PDB entry 8EFY | electron microscopy, 3.16 A resolution | chains D and E of the 16 polymer chains in the assembly

== Chain D (and E) ==
Protein: Holliday junction ATP-dependent DNA helicase RuvB
Source organism: Thermus thermophilus HB8
Notes: EC 3.6.4.12; chain E of this document is another copy of the same molecule, construct and numbering; everything in this record applies to it too
Reference sequence: Q5SL87 (RUVB_THET8); numbering as in UniProt (aligned over 1-324)
Amino-acid sequence (324 residues; row label = number of the first residue in the row):
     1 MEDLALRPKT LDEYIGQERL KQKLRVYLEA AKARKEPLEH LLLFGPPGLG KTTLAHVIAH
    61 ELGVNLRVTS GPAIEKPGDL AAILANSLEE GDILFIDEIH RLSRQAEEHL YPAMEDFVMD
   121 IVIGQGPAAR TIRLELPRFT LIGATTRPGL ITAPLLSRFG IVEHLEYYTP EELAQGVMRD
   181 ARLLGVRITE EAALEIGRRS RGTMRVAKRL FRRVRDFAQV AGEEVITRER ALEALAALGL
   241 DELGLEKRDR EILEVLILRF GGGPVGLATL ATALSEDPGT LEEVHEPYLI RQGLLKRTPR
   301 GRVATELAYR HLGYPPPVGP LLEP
Unresolved in the structure: 1-6, 75-76, 318-324 (chain E: 1-5, 123-125, 318-324)
Residues lining bound ligands: ATP-gamma-S (AGS; phosphothiophosphoric acid-adenylate ester): Arg7, Pro8, Tyr14, Ile15, Pro46, Pro47, Gly48, Leu49, Gly50, Lys51, Thr52, Thr53, Tyr168, Arg179, Met204, Arg205, Lys208
Swiss-Prot annotation at these positions:
  - binding site (ATP): Tyr14, Ile15, Gly48, Lys51, Thr52, Thr53, Asp97, Thr146, Tyr168, Arg205
  - binding site (Mg(2+)): Thr52
  - binding site (DNA): Arg297, Arg302
  - mutagenesis: Tyr309 (Y309R: Suitable for crystallization)
Reported in the primary citation:
  - catalytic residues: Glu115, Asp116 (proposed by the authors, not directly observed)

== How chain D and chain E interact ==
Residue-residue contacts (42; chain D residue first):
  Gln22(D) with Ala237(E)
  Lys23(D) with Ala237(E); Leu238(E), hydrogen bond (side chain-backbone)
  Val26(D) with Phe217(E), hydrophobic; Val220(E)
  Tyr27(D) with Arg213(E); Leu238(E)
  Ala30(D) with Asp216(E); Gln219(E); Val220(E)
  Arg34(D) with Arg215(E); Asp216(E), salt bridge; Gln219(E)
  Glu39(D) with Arg212(E), salt bridge; Arg213(E), salt bridge
  Pro46(D) with Ser275(E)
  Arg104(D) with Pro72(E); Arg101(E)
  Arg147(D) with Asp277(E), salt bridge
  Pro148(D) with Glu276(E); Thr280(E)
  Gly149(D) with Asp277(E), hydrogen bond (backbone-side chain); Thr280(E)
  Ala153(D) with Glu98(E)
  Pro154(D) with Glu98(E)
  Ser157(D) with Arg205(E)
  Gly160(D) with Arg209(E); Arg212(E); Arg213(E), hydrogen bond (backbone-side chain)
  Ile161(D) with Arg213(E)
  Tyr167(D) with Ser275(E), hydrogen bond
  Pro287(D) with Thr272(E)
  Ile290(D) with Thr269(E); Thr272(E); Ala273(E)
  Arg291(D) with Arg259(E), hydrogen bond (backbone-side chain); Thr272(E); Ala273(E)
  Gln292(D) with Arg259(E)
  Gly293(D) with Arg259(E)
  Arg297(D) with Ala268(E); Thr269(E), hydrogen bond (backbone-side chain)
Interface residues without a listed pair, chain D (33 interface residues in all): Arg19, Glu29, Ala33, Glu108, Thr146, Thr152, His164, Leu295, Lys296
Interface residues without a listed pair, chain E (28 interface residues in all): Ala73, Lys247, Arg248, Phe260, Pro264

== Summary ==
33 residues of chain D and 28 residues of chain E are in contact; the contacts include 6 hydrogen bonds and 4
salt bridges. Polar pairs include Arg34(D)-Asp216(E), Glu39(D)-Arg212(E) and Glu39(D)-Arg213(E). Ligands of
chain D: ATP-gamma-S. From the paper: catalytic residues Glu115(D) and Asp116(D).
Both chains are Holliday junction ATP-dependent DNA helicase RuvB (Thermus thermophilus HB8). Entry 8EFY
(Structure of double homo-hexameric AAA+ ATPase RuvB motors) was determined by electron microscopy (same
publication as 8EFV and 8GH8).
